6H82 - chains M and L of the 32 polymer chains in the assembly; structure by electron microscopy, 3.78 A resolution.

# Chain M
Molecule: VP7
From: Haloarcula hispanica icosahedral virus 2
Reference sequence: H9AZX1 (H9AZX1_9VIRU); numbering as in UniProt (aligned over 2-176)
Amino-acid sequence (175 residues; row label = number of the first residue in the row):
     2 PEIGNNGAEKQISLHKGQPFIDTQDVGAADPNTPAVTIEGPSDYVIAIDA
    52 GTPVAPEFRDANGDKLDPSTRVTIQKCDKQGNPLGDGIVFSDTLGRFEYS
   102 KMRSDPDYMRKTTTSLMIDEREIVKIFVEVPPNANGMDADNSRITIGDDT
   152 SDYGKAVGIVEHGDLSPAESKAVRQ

# Chain L
Molecule: VP7
From: Haloarcula hispanica icosahedral virus 2
Reference sequence: H9AZX1 (H9AZX1_9VIRU); residues 4-164 here = UniProt positions 4-164
Amino-acid sequence (161 residues; each row starts with the number of its first residue):
     4 IGNNGAEKQISLHKGQPFIDTQDVGAADPNTPAVTIEGPSDYVIAIDAGT
    54 PVAPEFRDANGDKLDPSTRVTIQKCDKQGNPLGDGIVFSDTLGRFEYSKM
   104 RSDPDYMRKTTTSLMIDEREIVKIFVEVPPNANGMDADNSRITIGDDTSD
   154 YGKAVGIVEHG

# Interface between chain M and chain L
Contacting residue pairs (26; chain M residue first):
  Arg72(M) with His16(L), hydrogen bond
  Leu85(M) with Ile4(L), hydrophobic
  Asp87(M) with Ile4(L); Gly5(L); Asn6(L); Asn7(L)
  Gly88(M) with Ile4(L)
  Phe91(M) with Thr151(L)
  Ser92(M) with Thr151(L)
  Asp93(M) with Thr151(L), hydrogen bond
  Arg97(M) with Arg104(L); Asp149(L), salt bridge
  Phe98(M) with Ser105(L)
  Glu99(M) with Ser105(L)
  Pro107(M) with Asp153(L)
  Asp108(M) with Tyr154(L), hydrogen bond
  Tyr109(M) with Ser105(L)
  Met110(M) with Asp153(L)
  Arg111(M) with Arg104(L); Asp149(L), salt bridge; Thr151(L); Ser152(L)
  Lys112(M) with Thr151(L); Asp153(L)
  Thr114(M) with Thr151(L)
  Gln176(M) with Ile4(L)
Interface residues without a listed pair, chain M (21 interface residues in all): Ser70, Lys77, Thr115
Interface residues without a listed pair, chain L (16 interface residues in all): Asp106, Arg144, Gly148, Asp150

# Overview
The interface between chain M and chain L involves 21 residues on one side and 16 on the other, with 3
hydrogen bonds and 2 salt bridges. Polar contacts include Arg97(M)-Asp149(L), Arg111(M)-Asp149(L) and
Arg72(M)-His16(L).
Chain M is VP7 and chain L is VP7, both from Haloarcula hispanica icosahedral virus 2; the structure, Cryo-EM
structure of the archaeal extremophilic internal membrane containing Haloarcula hispanica icosahedral virus 2
(HHIV-2) at ..., was determined by electron microscopy (same publication as 6H9C).
